PDB entry 8ZDL | electron microscopy, 3.78 A resolution | chains A and c of the 42 polymer chains in the assembly

== Chain A ==
Name: Protal Protein (gp5)
Source organism: Mycolicibacterium smegmatis MC2 155
Sequence (545 residues; row label = number of the first residue in the row):
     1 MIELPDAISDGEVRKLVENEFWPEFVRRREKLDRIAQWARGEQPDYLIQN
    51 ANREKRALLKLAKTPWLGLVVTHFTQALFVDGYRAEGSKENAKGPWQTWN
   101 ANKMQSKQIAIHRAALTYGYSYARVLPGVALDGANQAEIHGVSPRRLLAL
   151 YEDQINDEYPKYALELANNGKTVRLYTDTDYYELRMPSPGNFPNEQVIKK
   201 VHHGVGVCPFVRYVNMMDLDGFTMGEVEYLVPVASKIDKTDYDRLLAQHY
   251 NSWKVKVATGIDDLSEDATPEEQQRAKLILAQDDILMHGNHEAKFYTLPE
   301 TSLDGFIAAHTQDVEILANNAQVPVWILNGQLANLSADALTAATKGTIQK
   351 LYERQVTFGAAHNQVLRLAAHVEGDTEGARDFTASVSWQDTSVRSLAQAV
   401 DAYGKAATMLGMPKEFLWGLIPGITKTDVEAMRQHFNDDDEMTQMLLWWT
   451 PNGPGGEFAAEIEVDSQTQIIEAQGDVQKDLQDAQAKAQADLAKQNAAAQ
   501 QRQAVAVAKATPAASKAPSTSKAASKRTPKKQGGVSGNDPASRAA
Not modelled in the structure: 1, 508-545
What the authors report for this chain:
  - conformationally variable residues (order/disorder transition): A508 to A545

== Chain c ==
Name: Adaptor Protein (gp9)
Source organism: Mycolicibacterium smegmatis MC2 155
Sequence (154 residues; each row starts with the number of its first residue):
     1 MAGLATIDELQTLMSTVFEDDALEQAQLVLDIVSSWARVVSGQMWPDAPA
    51 NVPDDVRAVVLQASRRELKNPDRVISRQMGPFNVQYSQPPDGFFYPAELA
   101 ILKRFKRSGGLMTVSTSRGEEGRPWAGKTAYIRYGDGLFPFCSEDEGYGD
   151 VVPW
Not modelled in the structure: 1, 139-154

== Interface between chain A and chain c ==
Contacting residue pairs (31; chain A residue first):
  I261(A) - L111(c)  hydrophobic
  D262(A) - A100(c)
  D262(A) - K103(c)
  D262(A) - G109(c)
  L264(A) - R104(c)
  S265(A) - R104(c)
  S265(A) - S108(c)  hydrogen bond (side chain-backbone)
  S265(A) - G109(c)
  E266(A) - R104(c)  hydrogen bond (backbone-backbone)
  E266(A) - K106(c)
  E266(A) - S108(c)
  D267(A) - R104(c)
  D267(A) - F105(c)
  A268(A) - R104(c)
  L278(A) - S108(c)
  I279(A) - T113(c)  hydrogen bond (backbone-side chain)
  D283(A) - V114(c)
  D283(A) - T116(c)  hydrogen bond (backbone-side chain)
  D284(A) - T113(c)
  D284(A) - V114(c)
  D284(A) - S115(c)
  I285(A) - T113(c)
  I285(A) - V114(c)  hydrogen bond (backbone-backbone)
  I285(A) - T116(c)
  L286(A) - T113(c)
  M287(A) - G110(c)
  M287(A) - L111(c)
  M287(A) - M112(c)
  M287(A) - V114(c)  hydrophobic
  H288(A) - G110(c)
  H288(A) - L111(c)
Also at the interface, not in a pair above, chain A (17 interface residues in all): G289, F295

== In short ==
Chain A and chain c form an interface of 17 and 14 residues respectively, with 5 hydrogen bonds. Polar pairs
include S265(A)-S108(c), I279(A)-T113(c) and D283(A)-T116(c). The paper reports conformational variability at
A508(A).
Here chain A is Protal Protein (gp5) and chain c is Adaptor Protein (gp9), both from Mycolicibacterium
smegmatis MC2 155. Entry 8ZDL (Cryo-EM structure of Mycobacteriophage Douge genome-free connector (gp5, gp9,
gp10, gp12 and gp13)) was determined by electron microscopy (same publication as 8ZDJ, 8ZDK, 8ZDO and 8ZDQ).
